PDB entry 1HJB | X-ray diffraction, 3.00 A resolution | chains B and H of the 5 polymer chains in the assembly

# Chain B
Molecule: Ccaat/enhancer binding protein beta
Organism: Homo sapiens
Reference sequence: P17676 (CEBB_HUMAN); residues 259-345 here = UniProt positions 259-345
Amino-acid sequence (87 residues; row label = number of the first residue in the row):
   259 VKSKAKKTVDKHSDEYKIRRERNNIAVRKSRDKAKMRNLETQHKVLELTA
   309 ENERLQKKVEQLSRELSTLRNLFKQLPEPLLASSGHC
Unresolved in the structure: 259-267, 335-345
Curated features (UniProtKB/Swiss-Prot):
  - region: Lys-275 to Arg-295 (Basic motif), Leu-297 to Leu-304 (Leucine-zipper)
  - modified residue: Thr-266 (Phosphothreonine), Ser-288 (Phosphoserine), Ser-325 (Phosphoserine)
  - cross-link (Glycyl lysine isopeptide (Lys-Gly)): Lys-260 (interchain with G-Cter in SUMO2), Lys-262 (interchain with G-Cter in SUMO2), Lys-332 (interchain with G-Cter in SUMO2)

# Chain H
Molecule: 26-nt DNA strand
Notes: fragment: fragment from csf-1r promoter
Sequence (26 nucleotides; each row starts with the number of its first residue):
     1 CCGCAACCACAGAGTTTGGAAATCTT

# Interface between chain B and chain H
Residue-residue contacts (5):
  Asn-281(B) / DT15(H)  base contact
  Val-285(B) / DT16(H)  base contact
  Lys-287(B) / DG14(H)  salt bridge to the phosphate
  Ser-288(B) / DT15(H)  phosphate contact
  Lys-291(B) / DT15(H)  salt bridge to the phosphate
Interface residues without a listed pair, chain B (8 interface residues in all): Arg-280, Ala-284, Arg-289
Interface residues without a listed pair, chain H (5 interface residues in all): DA13, DT17

# In short
The interface between chain B and chain H involves 8 residues on one side and 5 on the other, with 2 salt
bridges. Among the polar pairs are Lys-287(B)/DG14(H) and Lys-291(B)/DT15(H).
Here chain B is Ccaat/enhancer binding protein beta (Homo sapiens) and chain H is a 26-nt DNA strand. Entry
1HJB (Crystal structure of runx-1/AML1/cbfalpha runt domain and C/ebpbeta bzip homodimer bound to a DNA
fragment from ...) was determined by X-ray diffraction together with 1IO4 and 1HJC from the same study.
